PDB entry 1SGY | X-ray diffraction, 1.80 A resolution | chains E and I

[Chain E]
Name: Streptogrisin B
From: Streptomyces griseus
Notes: EC 3.4.21.81
UniProt: P00777 (PRTB_STRGR); the construct lacks a stretch of the UniProt sequence and is renumbered around it, so the offset changes along the chain: 16-19 = UniProt 115-118; 29-34 = UniProt 119-124; 39-48 = UniProt 125-134; 49-60 = UniProt 139-150; 8 more segments
Amino-acid sequence (185 residues; each row starts with the number of its first residue; note: 50 numbers in that range are skipped by the numbering (no residue carries them; nothing is unmodelled there); a row labelled like 48A-48D holds insertion residues (48A, then the next letters in order)):
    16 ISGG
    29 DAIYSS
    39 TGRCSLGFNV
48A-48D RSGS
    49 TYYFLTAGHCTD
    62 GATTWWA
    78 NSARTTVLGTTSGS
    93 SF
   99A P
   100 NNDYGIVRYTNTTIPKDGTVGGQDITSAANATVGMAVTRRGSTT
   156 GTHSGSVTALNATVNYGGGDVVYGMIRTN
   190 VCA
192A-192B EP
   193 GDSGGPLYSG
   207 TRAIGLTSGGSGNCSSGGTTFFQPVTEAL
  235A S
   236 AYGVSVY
Swiss-Prot annotation at these positions:
  - active site (Charge relay system): His57, Asp102, Ser195
Cystine bridges: Cys42-Cys58, Cys191-Cys220

[Chain I]
Name: Ovomucoid
From: Meleagris gallopavo
Notes: fragment: third domain
UniProt: P68390 (IOVO_MELGA); residues 6-56 here correspond to UniProt positions 135-185 (UniProt number = residue number + 129)
Amino-acid sequence (51 residues; each row starts with the number of its first residue):
     6 VDCSEYPKPACTYEYRPLCGSDNKTYGNKCNFCNAVVESNGTLTLSHFGK
    56 C
Differences from the reference sequence: engineered mutation Tyr18 (Leu147 in P68390)
Swiss-Prot annotation at these positions:
  - glycosylation: Asn45 (N-linked (GlcNAc...) asparagine)
Cystine bridges: Cys8-Cys38, Cys16-Cys35, Cys24-Cys56

[Interface between chain E and chain I]
Contacting residue pairs (39; chain E residue first):
  Thr39(E) with Arg21(I), hydrogen bond (backbone-side chain)
  Gly40(E) with Tyr20(I)
  Arg41(E) with Glu19(I); Tyr20(I), hydrogen bond (backbone-backbone)
  Cys42(E) with Glu19(I)
  His57(E) with Thr17(I); Tyr18(I); Glu19(I)
  Val169(E) with Ala15(I), hydrophobic
  Asn170(E) with Pro14(I)
  Tyr171(E) with Lys13(I), hydrogen bond (backbone-side chain); Ala15(I); Cys16(I); Thr17(I)
  Gly172(E) with Lys13(I)
  Ala192(E) with Tyr18(I), hydrogen bond (backbone-side chain)
  Glu192A(E) with Tyr18(I)
  Pro192B(E) with Tyr18(I); Glu19(I); Tyr20(I); Gly32(I); Asn33(I); Asn36(I)
  Gly193(E) with Tyr18(I), hydrogen bond (backbone-backbone); Glu19(I); Tyr20(I)
  Asp194(E) with Tyr18(I), hydrogen bond (backbone-backbone)
  Ser195(E) with Thr17(I); Tyr18(I), hydrogen bond (side chain-backbone); Glu19(I), hydrogen bond (side chain-backbone)
  Ser214(E) with Thr17(I); Tyr18(I)
  Gly215(E) with Cys16(I); Tyr18(I)
  Gly216(E) with Ala15(I); Cys16(I), hydrogen bond (backbone-backbone); Tyr18(I), hydrogen bond (backbone-side chain)
  Ser217(E) with Pro14(I); Tyr18(I), hydrogen bond (backbone-side chain)
Interface residues without a listed pair, chain E (24 interface residues in all): Cys58, Phe94, Thr213, Gly218, Thr226

[Overview]
24 residues of chain E face 12 of chain I across their interface; the contacts include 11 hydrogen bonds.
Polar contacts include Thr39(E)-Arg21(I), Tyr171(E)-Lys13(I) and Ala192(E)-Tyr18(I). Curated annotation
(UniProt) lists 3 active-site residues on chain E.
Here chain E is Streptogrisin B (Streptomyces griseus) and chain I is Ovomucoid (Meleagris gallopavo). Entry
1SGY (Tyr 18 variant of turkey ovomucoid inhibitor third domain complexed with streptomyces griseus proteinase
B at ...) was determined by X-ray diffraction.
